Entry 1D2V (X-ray diffraction, 1.75 A resolution); this record covers chains A and B of the 4 polymer chains in the assembly.

# Chain A (and B)
Molecule: Myeloperoxidase
Source organism: Homo sapiens
Notes: EC 1.11.1.7; fragment: light chain; chain B of this document is another copy of the same molecule, construct and numbering; everything in this record applies to it too
UniProtKB: P05164 (PERM_HUMAN); residues 1-104 here correspond to UniProt positions 167-270 (UniProt number = residue number + 166)
Sequence (104 residues; each row starts with the number of its first residue):
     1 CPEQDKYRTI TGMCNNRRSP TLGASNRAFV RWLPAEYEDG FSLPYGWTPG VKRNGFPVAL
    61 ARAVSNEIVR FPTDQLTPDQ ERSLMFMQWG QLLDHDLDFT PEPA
UniProt features mapped onto this chain:
  - active site: His95 (Proton acceptor)
  - binding site (heme b): Asp94
  - binding site (Ca(2+)): Asp96
Disulfide bonds: Cys1-Cys14
Ion coordination: Ca2+: Asp96 (shared with 4 residues of chain C)
Residues lining bound ligands: heme (HEM): Met87, Gly90, Gln91, Asp94, Asp98, Phe99, Thr100

# How chain A and chain B interact
Residue-residue contacts (15):
  Arg18(A) - Glu36(B)  salt bridge
  Arg18(A) - Asn54(B)
  Ser19(A) - Pro34(B)
  Ser19(A) - Ala35(B)  hydrogen bond (side chain-backbone)
  Pro20(A) - Gly40(B)
  Thr21(A) - Gly40(B)
  Leu22(A) - Pro34(B)  hydrophobic
  Arg27(A) - Phe41(B)
  Pro34(A) - Ser19(B)
  Pro34(A) - Leu22(B)  hydrophobic
  Ala35(A) - Ser19(B)  hydrogen bond (backbone-side chain)
  Glu36(A) - Arg18(B)  salt bridge
  Gly40(A) - Pro20(B)
  Gly40(A) - Thr21(B)
  Phe41(A) - Arg27(B)
Other interface residues (no listed pair), chain A (13 interface residues in all): Tyr37, Asp39
Other interface residues (no listed pair), chain B (14 interface residues in all): Met13, Asp39

# Overview
13 residues of chain A and 14 residues of chain B are in contact, with 2 hydrogen bonds and 2 salt bridges.
Polar pairs include Arg18(A)-Glu36(B) and Ser19(A)-Ala35(B). Ligands of chain A: heme.
Both chains are Myeloperoxidase (Homo sapiens). Entry 1D2V (Crystal structure of bromide-bound human
myeloperoxidase isoform C at ph 5.5) was determined by X-ray diffraction (same publication as 1CXP).
